PDB entry 2ARC | X-ray diffraction, 1.50 A resolution | chains A and B

== Chain A (and B) ==
Molecule: Arabinose operon regulatory protein
From: Escherichia coli
Notes: fragment: sugar-binding/dimerization domain; chain B of this document is another copy of the same molecule, construct and numbering; everything in this record applies to it too
UniProtKB: P0A9E0 (ARAC_ECOLI); numbering as in UniProt (aligned over 7-170)
Amino-acid sequence (164 residues; each row starts with the number of its first residue):
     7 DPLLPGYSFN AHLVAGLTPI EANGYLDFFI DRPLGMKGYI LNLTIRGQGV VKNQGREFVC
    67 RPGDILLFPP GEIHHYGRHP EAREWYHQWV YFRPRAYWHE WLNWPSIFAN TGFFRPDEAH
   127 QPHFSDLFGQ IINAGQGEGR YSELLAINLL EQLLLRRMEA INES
Unresolved in the structure: 168-170 (chain B: fully traced)
Curated features (UniProtKB/Swiss-Prot):
  - binding site (alpha-L-arabinopyanose): Pro8, Thr24, Arg38, Tyr82, His93
  - mutagenesis: Tyr31 (Y31V: Eliminates the self-association, but does not affect regulation properties of the protein)
Residues lining bound ligands: alpha-L-arabinopyranose (ARA): Pro8, Leu9, Leu10, Phe15, Thr24, Ile36, Arg38, Ile46, Asn48, His80, Tyr82, His93, Trp95
Reported in the primary citation:
  - binding site for alpha-L-arabinopyranose: Pro8, Leu9, Leu10, Phe15, Arg38, Trp95
  - conformationally variable residues (order/disorder transition): Asp7 to His18
  - self-association interface (contacts with another copy of this molecule); pairs are residue here / residue on that copy: Leu150-Leu161, Leu151-Leu161, Asn154-Asn154 (water-mediated contact), Gln158-Gln158 (water-mediated contact), Asn154, Gln158

== How chain A and chain B interact ==
Residue-residue contacts (34; chain A residue first):
  Arg101(A) - Tyr103(B)  hydrogen bond
  Tyr103(A) - Arg101(B)  hydrogen bond
  Tyr103(A) - Tyr103(B)  hydrogen bond
  Trp107(A) - Leu150(B)  hydrophobic
  Gln136(A) - Arg162(B)
  Tyr147(A) - Glu106(B)  hydrogen bond
  Tyr147(A) - Trp107(B)
  Tyr147(A) - Met164(B)
  Tyr147(A) - Glu165(B)
  Tyr147(A) - Asn168(B)
  Ser148(A) - Glu165(B)  hydrogen bond (backbone-side chain)
  Leu150(A) - Trp107(B)  hydrophobic
  Leu150(A) - Leu161(B)
  Leu151(A) - Gln158(B)
  Leu151(A) - Leu161(B)  hydrophobic
  Leu151(A) - Arg162(B)
  Leu151(A) - Glu165(B)
  Asn154(A) - Asn154(B)
  Asn154(A) - Glu157(B)
  Asn154(A) - Gln158(B)  hydrogen bond (side chain-backbone)
  Asn154(A) - Leu161(B)
  Leu155(A) - Gln158(B)
  Leu155(A) - Arg162(B)
  Glu157(A) - Asn154(B)
  Gln158(A) - Asn154(B)  hydrogen bond (backbone-side chain)
  Gln158(A) - Leu155(B)
  Gln158(A) - Gln158(B)
  Leu161(A) - Leu150(B)
  Leu161(A) - Leu151(B)  hydrophobic
  Leu161(A) - Asn154(B)
  Arg162(A) - Leu151(B)
  Arg162(A) - Leu155(B)
  Met164(A) - Tyr147(B)
  Glu165(A) - Leu151(B)
Also at the interface, not in a pair above, chain A (17 interface residues in all): Glu144

== In short ==
17 residues of chain A face 16 of chain B across their interface, with 7 hydrogen bonds. Polar contacts
include Arg101(A)-Tyr103(B), Tyr103(A)-Tyr103(B) and Tyr147(A)-Glu106(B). Chain A binds
alpha-L-arabinopyranose. The paper reports a binding site for alpha-L-arabinopyranose at Pro8(A), Leu9(A) and
Leu10(A) among others; conformational variability at Asp7(A).
Chain A and chain B are both Arabinose operon regulatory protein (Escherichia coli); the structure,
Escherichia coli regulatory protein arac complexed with L-arabinose, was determined by X-ray diffraction,
deposited together with 2ARA.
